7KEF - chains A and B of the 13 polymer chains in the assembly; structure by X-ray diffraction, 3.89 A resolution.

== Chain A ==
Molecule: DNA-directed RNA polymerase II subunit RPB1
From: Saccharomyces cerevisiae (strain ATCC 204508 / S288c)
Notes: EC 2.7.7.6
UniProt: P04050 (RPB1_YEAST); numbering as in UniProt (aligned over 1-1733)
Sequence (1733 residues; row label = number of the first residue in the row):
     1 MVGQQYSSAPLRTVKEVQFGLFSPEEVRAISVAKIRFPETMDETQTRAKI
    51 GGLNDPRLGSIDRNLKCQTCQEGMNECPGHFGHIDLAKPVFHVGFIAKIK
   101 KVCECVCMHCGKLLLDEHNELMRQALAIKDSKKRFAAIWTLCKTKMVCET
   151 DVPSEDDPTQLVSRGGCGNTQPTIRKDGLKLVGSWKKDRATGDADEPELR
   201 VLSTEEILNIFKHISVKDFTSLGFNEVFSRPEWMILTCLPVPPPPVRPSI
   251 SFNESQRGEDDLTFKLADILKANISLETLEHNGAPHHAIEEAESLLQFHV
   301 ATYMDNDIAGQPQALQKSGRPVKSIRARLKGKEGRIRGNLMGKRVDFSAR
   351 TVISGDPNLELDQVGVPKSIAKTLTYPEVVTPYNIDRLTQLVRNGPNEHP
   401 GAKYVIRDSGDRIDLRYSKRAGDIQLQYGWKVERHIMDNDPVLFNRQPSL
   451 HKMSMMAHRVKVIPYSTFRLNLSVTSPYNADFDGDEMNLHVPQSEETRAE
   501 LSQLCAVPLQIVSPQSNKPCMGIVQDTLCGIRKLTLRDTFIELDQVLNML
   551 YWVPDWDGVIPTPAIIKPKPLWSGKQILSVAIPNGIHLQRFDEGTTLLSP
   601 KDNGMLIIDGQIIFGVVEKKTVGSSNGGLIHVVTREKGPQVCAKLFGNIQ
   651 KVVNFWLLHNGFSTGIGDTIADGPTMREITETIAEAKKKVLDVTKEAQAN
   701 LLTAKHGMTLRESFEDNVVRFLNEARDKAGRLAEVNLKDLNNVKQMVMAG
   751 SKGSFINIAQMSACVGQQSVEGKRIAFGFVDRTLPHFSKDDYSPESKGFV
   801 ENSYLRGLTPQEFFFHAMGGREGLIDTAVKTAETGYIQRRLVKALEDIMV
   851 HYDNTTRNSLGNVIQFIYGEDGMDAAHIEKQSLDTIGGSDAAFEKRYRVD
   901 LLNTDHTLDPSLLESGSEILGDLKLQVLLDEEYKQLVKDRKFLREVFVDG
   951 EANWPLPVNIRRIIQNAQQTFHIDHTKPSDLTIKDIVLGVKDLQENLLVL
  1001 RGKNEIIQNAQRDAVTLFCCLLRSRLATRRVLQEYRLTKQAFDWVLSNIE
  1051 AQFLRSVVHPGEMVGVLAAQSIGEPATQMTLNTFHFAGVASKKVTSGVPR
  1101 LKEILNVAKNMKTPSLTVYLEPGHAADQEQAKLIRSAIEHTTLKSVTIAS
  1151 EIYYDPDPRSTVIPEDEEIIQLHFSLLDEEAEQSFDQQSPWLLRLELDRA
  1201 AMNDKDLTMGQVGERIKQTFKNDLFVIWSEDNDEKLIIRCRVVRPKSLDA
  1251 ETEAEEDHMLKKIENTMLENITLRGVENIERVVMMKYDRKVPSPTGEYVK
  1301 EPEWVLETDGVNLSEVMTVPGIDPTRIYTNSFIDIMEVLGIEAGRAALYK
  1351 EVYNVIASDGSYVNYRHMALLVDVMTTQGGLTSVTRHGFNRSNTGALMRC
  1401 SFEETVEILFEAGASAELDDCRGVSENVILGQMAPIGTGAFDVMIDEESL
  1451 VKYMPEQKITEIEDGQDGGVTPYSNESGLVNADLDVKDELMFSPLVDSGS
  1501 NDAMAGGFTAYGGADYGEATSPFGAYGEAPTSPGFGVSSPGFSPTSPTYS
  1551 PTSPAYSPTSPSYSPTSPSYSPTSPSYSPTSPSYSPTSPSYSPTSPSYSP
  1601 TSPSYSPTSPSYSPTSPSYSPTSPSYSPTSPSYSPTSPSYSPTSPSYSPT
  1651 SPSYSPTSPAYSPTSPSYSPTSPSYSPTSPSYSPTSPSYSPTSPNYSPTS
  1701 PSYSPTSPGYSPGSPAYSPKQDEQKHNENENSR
Unresolved in the structure: 1-2, 150-160, 187-198, 1082-1091, 1177-1186, 1244-1253, 1446-1733
Ion coordination: Zn2+ site 1: C67, C70, C77, H80; Zn2+ site 2: C110, C148, C167; Mg2+: D483 (together with WC4)
Residues lining bound ligands: WC4 ((1S)-1,4-anhydro-1-(3-methoxynaphthalen-2-yl)-5-O-phosphono-D-ribitol): N479, D481, D483, D485, T831
Curated features (UniProtKB/Swiss-Prot):
  - region: P248 to D260 (Lid loop), N306 to K323 (Rudder loop), P810 to E822 (Bridging helix)
  - binding site (Zn(2+)): C67, C70, C77, H80, C107, C110, C148, C167
  - binding site (Mg(2+)): D481, D483, D485
  - modified residue: T1471 (Phosphothreonine)
  - cross-link (Glycyl lysine isopeptide (Lys-Gly)): K695 (interchain with G-Cter in ubiquitin), K1246 (interchain with G-Cter in ubiquitin), K1350 (interchain with G-Cter in ubiquitin)
  - natural variant: S1653 to P1659 (deletion: In strain: A364A)
  - mutagenesis: K1246 (K1246R: Impairs ubiquitination during transcription stress)
From the paper describing this entry:
  - binding site for WC4: N479, T831

== Chain B ==
Molecule: DNA-directed RNA polymerase II subunit RPB2
From: Saccharomyces cerevisiae (strain ATCC 204508 / S288c)
Notes: EC 2.7.7.6
UniProt: P08518 (RPB2_YEAST); residue numbers follow UniProt; this construct covers 1-1224
Sequence (1224 residues; numbered 1 to 1224; the number before each row is that of its first residue):
     1 MSDLANSEKYYDEDPYGFEDESAPITAEDSWAVISAFFREKGLVSQQLDS
    51 FNQFVDYTLQDIICEDSTLILEQLAQHTTESDNISRKYEISFGKIYVTKP
   101 MVNESDGVTHALYPQEARLRNLTYSSGLFVDVKKRTYEAIDVPGRELKYE
   151 LIAEESEDDSESGKVFIGRLPIMLRSKNCYLSEATESDLYKLKECPFDMG
   201 GYFIINGSEKVLIAQERSAGNIVQVFKKAAPSPISHVAEIRSALEKGSRF
   251 ISTLQVKLYGREGSSARTIKATLPYIKQDIPIVIIFRALGIIPDGEILEH
   301 ICYDVNDWQMLEMLKPCVEDGFVIQDRETALDFIGRRGTALGIKKEKRIQ
   351 YAKDILQKEFLPHITQLEGFESRKAFFLGYMINRLLLCALDRKDQDDRDH
   401 FGKKRLDLAGPLLAQLFKTLFKKLTKDIFRYMQRTVEEAHDFNMKLAINA
   451 KTITSGLKYALATGNWGEQKKAMSSRAGVSQVLNRYTYSSTLSHLRRTNT
   501 PIGRDGKLAKPRQLHNTHWGLVCPAETPEGQACGLVKNLSLMSCISVGTD
   551 PMPIITFLSEWGMEPLEDYVPHQSPDATRVFVNGVWHGVHRNPARLMETL
   601 RTLRRKGDINPEVSMIRDIREKELKIFTDAGRVYRPLFIVEDDESLGHKE
   651 LKVRKGHIAKLMATEYQDIEGGFEDVEEYTWSSLLNEGLVEYIDAEEEES
   701 ILIAMQPEDLEPAEANEENDLDVDPAKRIRVSHHATTFTHCEIHPSMILG
   751 VAASIIPFPDHNQSPRNTYQSAMGKQAMGVFLTNYNVRMDTMANILYYPQ
   801 KPLGTTRAMEYLKFRELPAGQNAIVAIACYSGYNQEDSMIMNQSSIDRGL
   851 FRSLFFRSYMDQEKKYGMSITETFEKPQRTNTLRMKHGTYDKLDDDGLIA
   901 PGVRVSGEDVIIGKTTPISPDEEELGQRTAYHSKRDASTPLRSTENGIVD
   951 QVLVTTNQDGLKFVKVRVRTTKIPQIGDKFASRHGQKGTIGITYRREDMP
  1001 FTAEGIVPDLIINPHAIPSRMTVAHLIECLLSKVAALSGNEGDASPFTDI
  1051 TVEGISKLLREHGYQSRGFEVMYNGHTGKKLMAQIFFGPTYYQRLRHMVD
  1101 DKIHARARGPMQVLTRQPVEGRSRDGGLRFGEMERDCMIAHGAASFLKER
  1151 LMEASDAFRVHICGICGLMTVIAKLNHNQFECKGCDNKIDIYQIHIPYAA
  1201 KLLFQELMAMNITPRLYTDRSRDF
Unresolved in the structure: 1-19, 71-89, 135-163, 336-344, 438-445, 503-508, 669-677, 716-721, 920-932
Ion coordination: Zn2+: C1163, C1166, C1182, C1185
Residues lining bound ligands: WC4 ((1S)-1,4-anhydro-1-(3-methoxynaphthalen-2-yl)-5-O-phosphono-D-ribitol): E529, R766, Y769, R1020
From the paper describing this entry:
  - binding site for WC4: R766, Y769, R1020

== How chain A and chain B interact ==
Pairs across the interface (360; chain A residue first):
  G3(A) with R1159(B)
  Q4(A) with R1159(B)
  Q5(A) with R1159(B), hydrogen bond (backbone-side chain)
  Y6(A) with L1175(B)
  S7(A) with R1159(B); L1175(B); Q1193(B), hydrogen bond
  S8(A) with L1175(B); N1178(B), hydrogen bond; F1180(B)
  A9(A) with I1191(B), hydrophobic
  P10(A) with Y1192(B); Q1193(B), hydrogen bond (backbone-backbone)
  L11(A) with Q1193(B); I1194(B), hydrophobic; H1195(B)
  R12(A) with Y1192(B); Q1193(B), hydrogen bond (backbone-backbone); I1194(B); T1218(B)
  V14(A) with I1194(B), hydrophobic
  K15(A) with Y1217(B), hydrogen bond (side chain-backbone); T1218(B); D1219(B); R1220(B)
  E16(A) with L1216(B); D1219(B); R1220(B)
  V17(A) with P1214(B), hydrophobic; L1216(B), hydrophobic
  Q18(A) with T1213(B); P1214(B); R1215(B), hydrogen bond (backbone-backbone)
  F19(A) with I1212(B), hydrophobic; T1213(B)
  G20(A) with I1212(B); T1213(B), hydrogen bond (backbone-backbone); R1215(B)
  L21(A) with N1211(B)
  F22(A) with M1208(B); N1211(B), hydrogen bond (backbone-side chain); T1213(B)
  E26(A) with R1215(B)
  A29(A) with K1183(B); G1184(B)
  I30(A) with C1166(B), hydrophobic; T1170(B); K1183(B)
  V32(A) with K1183(B)
  R47(A) with S919(B)
  T69(A) with K1174(B), hydrogen bond (backbone-side chain)
  C70(A) with A1173(B); K1174(B)
  Q71(A) with A1173(B); K1174(B); L1175(B); N1176(B), hydrogen bond; H1177(B), hydrogen bond
  N75(A) with R1116(B), hydrogen bond
  E76(A) with F1158(B); R1159(B)
  P78(A) with K1201(B); Q1205(B), hydrogen bond (backbone-side chain)
  G79(A) with Q1205(B)
  H80(A) with I1172(B)
  F81(A) with Q1205(B); M1208(B), hydrophobic
  H92(A) with M1210(B)
  F228(A) with R1215(B)
  P240(A) with M1208(B); A1209(B)
  P242(A) with A1209(B), hydrophobic
  P243(A) with Q1205(B)
  P245(A) with L1114(B)
  V246(A) with L1202(B), hydrophobic
  E254(A) with R884(B), salt bridge; R935(B), salt bridge
  M304(A) with M1210(B), hydrophobic
  S318(A) with Q469(B)
  G319(A) with K471(B), hydrogen bond (backbone-side chain)
  R320(A) with Q469(B), hydrogen bond (side chain-backbone); K470(B); K471(B); A472(B)
  I325(A) with M1210(B), hydrophobic
  R328(A) with E1206(B), salt bridge
  L329(A) with E1206(B)
  R335(A) with L1202(B); E1206(B), salt bridge
  I336(A) with L1203(B), hydrophobic
  R337(A) with R1129(B), hydrogen bond (backbone-side chain); E1132(B), salt bridge
  G338(A) with R1129(B), hydrogen bond (backbone-side chain)
  N339(A) with T1115(B), hydrogen bond; Q1117(B), hydrogen bond; A1199(B)
  L340(A) with A1199(B), hydrophobic
  M341(A) with R1135(B), hydrogen bond
  G342(A) with F1130(B)
  K343(A) with Q1117(B); R1129(B); F1130(B), hydrogen bond (backbone-backbone); L1151(B), hydrogen bond (side chain-backbone); D1156(B), salt bridge; P1197(B)
  R344(A) with P1118(B); E1120(B); G1121(B); G1127(B), hydrogen bond (side chain-backbone); L1128(B); R1129(B); S1155(B), hydrogen bond (backbone-side chain)
  V345(A) with P1118(B); L1128(B), hydrogen bond (backbone-backbone); R1150(B); S1155(B)
  D346(A) with R1106(B), salt bridge; R1150(B), hydrogen bond (backbone-side chain); S1155(B)
  F347(A) with R1106(B), hydrogen bond (backbone-backbone); R1108(B); R1150(B)
  S348(A) with A1105(B); R1106(B), hydrogen bond (backbone-backbone); L1128(B), hydrogen bond (side chain-backbone)
  A349(A) with H1104(B); A1105(B), hydrophobic; L1128(B)
  R350(A) with K1102(B); I1103(B); H1104(B), hydrogen bond (backbone-backbone); L1128(B)
  T351(A) with I1103(B)
  V352(A) with G977(B); V1099(B), hydrophobic
  S354(A) with I990(B)
  G355(A) with Y833(B)
  D356(A) with Y833(B), hydrogen bond
  P357(A) with G832(B); Y833(B)
  N358(A) with Y833(B)
  I370(A) with I1103(B), hydrophobic; A1105(B), hydrophobic
  T373(A) with A1107(B)
  L374(A) with R1106(B)
  R412(A) with R1108(B)
  L443(A) with M1138(B), hydrophobic; F1146(B), hydrophobic
  N445(A) with E1134(B), hydrogen bond
  Q447(A) with E1134(B)
  S449(A) with M1133(B); E1134(B), hydrogen bond; C1137(B), hydrogen bond (backbone-side chain)
  H451(A) with C1137(B), hydrogen bond (backbone-side chain)
  K452(A) with A1140(B); H1141(B), hydrogen bond (backbone-side chain)
  M455(A) with E1134(B); C1137(B), hydrophobic; M1138(B), hydrophobic; H1141(B), hydrogen bond (backbone-side chain)
  Y465(A) with Q975(B); I976(B), hydrophobic; T993(B)
  S466(A) with Q975(B); I1103(B)
  T467(A) with I976(B); G977(B)
  R469(A) with I976(B); G991(B), hydrogen bond (side chain-backbone)
  L472(A) with Q835(B); E836(B)
  T475(A) with E836(B), hydrogen bond
  D481(A) with E836(B); D837(B); R1020(B), salt bridge
  F482(A) with Q835(B); E836(B), hydrogen bond (backbone-backbone); D837(B); T989(B), hydrogen bond (backbone-side chain)
  D483(A) with E836(B); D837(B); K987(B)
  G484(A) with T989(B)
  E486(A) with K1102(B), salt bridge
  H490(A) with R1150(B)
  V491(A) with R1150(B), hydrogen bond (backbone-side chain)
  P492(A) with E1149(B)
  Q493(A) with E1149(B), hydrogen bond (backbone-side chain)
  E496(A) with S1145(B), hydrogen bond
  T497(A) with F1146(B); E1149(B), hydrogen bond
  E500(A) with A1143(B); A1144(B); S1145(B), hydrogen bond (side chain-backbone); F1146(B), hydrogen bond (side chain-backbone)
  L504(A) with G1142(B)
  C505(A) with M1138(B), hydrophobic; H1141(B), hydrogen bond
  Q510(A) with H1141(B)
  Q525(A) with E836(B); H1015(B), hydrogen bond (backbone-side chain)
  D526(A) with C829(B); N834(B); Q835(B), hydrogen bond
  C529(A) with H1015(B)
  Q545(A) with K1079(B), hydrogen bond
  L657(A) with C829(B), hydrophobic
  L658(A) with S831(B); N1074(B), hydrogen bond (backbone-side chain); L1081(B)
  H659(A) with N1074(B), hydrogen bond
  N660(A) with L1081(B); M1082(B), hydrogen bond (backbone-backbone); A1083(B), hydrogen bond (backbone-backbone)
  G661(A) with L1081(B); A1083(B)
  F662(A) with A828(B); C829(B), hydrogen bond (backbone-side chain); I1085(B)
  S663(A) with I827(B), hydrogen bond (side chain-backbone); P1014(B); I1085(B); F1086(B), hydrogen bond (side chain-backbone)
  T664(A) with P1014(B), hydrogen bond (side chain-backbone); I1017(B); F1086(B)
  G665(A) with L1026(B); F1069(B)
  I666(A) with L1026(B), hydrophobic; I1027(B), hydrophobic; L1030(B), hydrophobic; V1052(B), hydrophobic; R1067(B)
  G667(A) with R1067(B)
  D668(A) with F1069(B)
  I670(A) with V1052(B), hydrophobic; R1067(B)
  M746(A) with P1014(B); H1015(B); P1018(B)
  S751(A) with H1015(B), hydrogen bond
  K752(A) with H1015(B); P1018(B); S1019(B)
  N757(A) with P1018(B), hydrogen bond (side chain-backbone); M1021(B)
  Q760(A) with M1021(B)
  M761(A) with V1023(B), hydrophobic
  E771(A) with K510(B), salt bridge
  A776(A) with N516(B), hydrogen bond (backbone-side chain)
  G778(A) with H515(B); N516(B)
  F779(A) with N516(B); T517(B); E699(B)
  V780(A) with E699(B), hydrogen bond (backbone-side chain)
  R782(A) with E698(B), hydrogen bond (side chain-backbone); E699(B), hydrogen bond (side chain-backbone); S700(B); I701(B), hydrogen bond (side chain-backbone); L702(B)
  T783(A) with N516(B), hydrogen bond (backbone-side chain)
  L784(A) with N516(B)
  P785(A) with E698(B); L702(B); I703(B), hydrogen bond (backbone-backbone)
  H786(A) with W519(B); I703(B); M705(B), hydrogen bond; E742(B)
  F787(A) with L702(B)
  S788(A) with A735(B)
  E795(A) with V731(B); H734(B), salt bridge
  E801(A) with I729(B)
  N802(A) with R728(B); I729(B), hydrogen bond (side chain-backbone)
  Y804(A) with H761(B), hydrogen bond (backbone-side chain); N762(B); Q763(B); M1021(B); V1023(B), hydrophobic
  L805(A) with H761(B), hydrogen bond (backbone-side chain); V1023(B)
  R806(A) with P725(B), hydrogen bond (side chain-backbone); K727(B); R728(B); I729(B)
  G807(A) with R728(B), hydrogen bond (backbone-side chain); H761(B)
  L808(A) with R728(B), hydrogen bond (backbone-side chain); D760(B); F1047(B)
  T809(A) with R728(B); R730(B); F1047(B)
  P810(A) with W519(B), hydrophobic; M705(B), hydrophobic; P745(B), hydrophobic; F1047(B)
  F813(A) with L749(B), hydrophobic; P759(B)
  F814(A) with L514(B), hydrophobic; H515(B); N516(B); W519(B), hydrophobic; P524(B), hydrophobic; I748(B), hydrophobic
  H816(A) with S764(B), hydrogen bond (backbone-side chain)
  A817(A) with L514(B); P524(B), hydrophobic; S764(B), hydrogen bond (backbone-side chain)
  M818(A) with L514(B)
  R821(A) with L514(B); P524(B), hydrogen bond (side chain-backbone); T527(B); G534(B)
  E822(A) with Q513(B)
  L824(A) with T768(B)
  I825(A) with R512(B); Q513(B)
  A828(A) with G530(B)
  Q838(A) with M1133(B); D1136(B)
  R839(A) with E1132(B), salt bridge
  V842(A) with R1135(B); D1136(B)
  K843(A) with E1132(B); R1135(B)
  E846(A) with R1135(B), salt bridge
  M1063(A) with I1139(B)
  V1066(A) with D1136(B); I1139(B), hydrophobic
  Q1070(A) with D1136(B), hydrogen bond (side chain-backbone); C1137(B), hydrogen bond; A1140(B)
  N1265(A) with G263(B)
  L1409(A) with I1212(B)
  F1410(A) with I1212(B), hydrophobic
  G1413(A) with I1212(B)
  D1420(A) with R1220(B)
  R1422(A) with R1220(B)
  V1424(A) with I1139(B), hydrophobic
  S1425(A) with R1135(B)
  V1428(A) with L1147(B), hydrophobic
  I1429(A) with P1197(B)
  L1430(A) with P1197(B)
  G1431(A) with K1148(B); M1152(B); P1197(B)
  M1433(A) with A1144(B), hydrophobic; S1145(B), hydrogen bond; K1148(B)
  A1434(A) with A1144(B)
  I1436(A) with I1139(B), hydrophobic; A1144(B)
  T1438(A) with G1142(B), hydrogen bond (side chain-backbone); A1143(B); A1144(B)
  G1439(A) with A1144(B)
Also at the interface, not in a pair above, chain A (213 interface residues in all): C77, W233, L236, Q256, Y303, I353, T375, L450, A480, N488, S494, L501, V524, T669, K687, V743, I756, D781, K789, D790, Q811, E812, F815, G820, V829, G835, K1144, K1261, E1269, Q1432
Also at the interface, not in a pair above, chain B (195 interface residues in all): E262, S264, S265, K315, D397, H400, H518, C533, V536, K537, R620, P765, N767, Y769, Y830, S838, Y866, I992, N1013, T1077, Q1084, D1100, V1119, H1161, I1196, A1200, F1204, L1207

== In short ==
213 residues of chain A face 195 of chain B across their interface, with 83 hydrogen bonds and 13 salt
bridges. Polar contacts include E254(A)-R884(B), E254(A)-R935(B) and R328(A)-E1206(B). Compound WC4 is bound
between chain A and chain B. From the paper: a binding site for WC4 at N479(A), T831(A) and R766(B) among
others.
Chain A is DNA-directed RNA polymerase II subunit RPB1 and chain B is DNA-directed RNA polymerase II subunit
RPB2, both from Saccharomyces cerevisiae (strain ATCC 204508 / S288c); the structure, RNA polymerase II
elongation complex with unnatural base dTPT3, rNaM in swing state, was determined by X-ray diffraction
together with 7KED and 7KEE from the same study.
